4HHW - chain A; structure by X-ray diffraction, 2.00 A resolution.

[Chain A]
Name: Azurin
Organism: Pseudomonas aeruginosa
UniProtKB: P00282 (AZUR_PSEAE); residues 1-128 here correspond to UniProt positions 21-148 (UniProt number = residue number + 20)
Sequence (128 residues; each row starts with the number of its first residue):
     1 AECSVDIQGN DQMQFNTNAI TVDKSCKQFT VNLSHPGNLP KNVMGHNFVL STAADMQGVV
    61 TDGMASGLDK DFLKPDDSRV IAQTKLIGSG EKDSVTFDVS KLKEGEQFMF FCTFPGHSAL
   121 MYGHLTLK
Cystine bridges: Cys-3/Cys-26
Modified positions: Tyr-122 (meta-nitro-tyrosine; NIY)
Differences from the reference sequence: engineered mutation Phe-48 (Trp68 in P00282), Phe-72 (Tyr92 in P00282), Gln-83 (His103 in P00282), Phe-108 (Tyr128 in P00282), Tyr-122 (Lys142 in P00282), His-124 (Thr144 in P00282)
Metal / ion sites: Cu ion: His-46, Cys-112, His-117
UniProt features mapped onto this chain:
  - binding site (Cu cation): His-46, Cys-112, His-117, Met-121
From the paper describing this entry:
  - Cu ion coordination: Cys-112, Met-121

[In short]
His-46, Cys-112 and His-117 form the Cu ion site. From UniProt: 4 Cu cation-binding residues. The paper
reports Cu ion coordination by Cys-112 and Met-121.
Chain A is Azurin (Pseudomonas aeruginosa); the structure, Crystal structure of the Pseudomonas aeruginosa
azurin, H124NO YOH122, was determined by X-ray diffraction, deposited together with 4HHG and 4HIP.
